PDB entry 6PUT | electron microscopy, 2.90 A resolution | chains A and E of the 6 polymer chains in the assembly

[Chain A]
Protein: Chimeric Sso7d and HIV-1 integrase
Organism: Saccharolobus solfataricus (strain ATCC 35092 / DSM 1617 / JCM 11322 / P2)
UniProt: chimeric construct of P39476, Q76353: residues -74 to -11 from P39476 (DN7D_SACS2) positions 1-64 (UniProt number = residue number + 75); residues 1-288 from Q76353 positions 1-288 (same numbers)
Chain sequence (383 residues; each row starts with the number of its first residue; numbers below 1 keep their minus sign (Met-94 is residue -94)):
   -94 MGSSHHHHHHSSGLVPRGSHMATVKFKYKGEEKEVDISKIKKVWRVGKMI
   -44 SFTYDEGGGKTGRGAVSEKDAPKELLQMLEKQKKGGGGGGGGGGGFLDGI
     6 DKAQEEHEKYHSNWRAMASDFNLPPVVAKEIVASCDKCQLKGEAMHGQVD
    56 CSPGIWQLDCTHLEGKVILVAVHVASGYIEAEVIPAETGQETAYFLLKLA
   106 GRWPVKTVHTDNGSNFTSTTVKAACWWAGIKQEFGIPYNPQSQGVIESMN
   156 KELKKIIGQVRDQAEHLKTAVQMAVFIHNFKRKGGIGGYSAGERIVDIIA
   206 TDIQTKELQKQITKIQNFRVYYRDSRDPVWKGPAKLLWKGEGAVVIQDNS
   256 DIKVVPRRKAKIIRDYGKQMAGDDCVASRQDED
Unresolved in the structure: -94 to 0, 227-239, 253-256, 262-288
Differences from the reference sequence: expression tag (-94 to -75); linker (-10 to 0)
Ion coordination: Zn2+: His12, His16, Cys40, Cys43; Ca2+ site 1: Asp64, Asp116; Ca2+ site 2: Asp64, Glu152 (shared with 1 residue of chain F)
Curated features (UniProtKB/Swiss-Prot):
  - modified residue (N6-methyllysine): Lys-70, Lys-68, Lys-14, Lys-12, Lys-11
What the authors report for this chain:
  - catalytic residues: Asp64, Asp116, Glu152

[Chain E]
Molecule: viral DNA non-transferred strand
Sequence (27 nucleotides; numbered 15 to 41; the number before each row is that of its first residue):
    15 ACTGCTAGAGATTTTCCCGCCCACGCT
Unresolved in the structure: 33-41

[Interface between chain A and chain E]
Contacting residue pairs (28):
  His51(A) - DG18(E)  salt bridge to the phosphate
  Gly52(A) - DT17(E)  hydrogen bond to the phosphate
  Gly52(A) - DG18(E)  hydrogen bond to the phosphate
  Gln53(A) - DT17(E)  hydrogen bond to the base
  Gln53(A) - DC19(E)  phosphate contact
  Val54(A) - DG18(E)  phosphate contact
  Val54(A) - DC19(E)  hydrogen bond to the phosphate
  His114(A) - DT17(E)  salt bridge to the phosphate
  Gly140(A) - DT17(E)  phosphate contact
  Ile141(A) - DC16(E)  phosphate contact
  Ile141(A) - DT17(E)  hydrogen bond to the phosphate
  Asn144(A) - DT17(E)  sugar contact
  Asn144(A) - DG18(E)  hydrogen bond to the phosphate
  Gln146(A) - DG18(E)  sugar contact
  Ser147(A) - DT17(E)  phosphate contact
  Gly149(A) - DG18(E)  hydrogen bond to the base
  Gly149(A) - DC19(E)  sugar contact
  Val150(A) - DC19(E)  sugar contact
  Val150(A) - DT20(E)  phosphate contact
  Glu152(A) - DG18(E)  base contact
  Ser153(A) - DG18(E)  hydrogen bond to the base
  Ser153(A) - DC19(E)  hydrogen bond to the base
  Ser153(A) - DT20(E)  sugar contact
  Met154(A) - DT20(E)  sugar contact
  Met154(A) - DA21(E)  phosphate contact
  Glu157(A) - DA21(E)  sugar contact
  His183(A) - DA21(E)  salt bridge to the phosphate
  Arg187(A) - DG22(E)  salt bridge to the phosphate
Interface residues without a listed pair, chain A (21 interface residues in all): Asp55, Val79, Glu138

[In short]
Chain A and chain E form an interface of 21 and 7 residues respectively; the contacts include 9 hydrogen bonds
and 4 salt bridges. Among the polar pairs are Gln53(A)-DT17(E), Gly149(A)-DG18(E) and Ser153(A)-DG18(E).
His12(A), His16(A), Cys40(A) and Cys43(A) coordinate Zn2+. The paper reports catalytic residues Asp64(A),
Asp116(A) and Glu152(A).
Here chain A is Chimeric Sso7d and HIV-1 integrase (Saccharolobus solfataricus (strain ATCC 35092 / DSM 1617 /
JCM 11322 / P2)) and chain E is viral DNA non-transferred strand. Entry 6PUT (Structure of HIV cleaved
synaptic complex (CSC) intasome bound with calcium) was determined by electron microscopy, deposited together
with 6PUW, 6PUY, 6PUZ and 6V3K.
